7EBR - chains A and C of the 6 polymer chains in the assembly; structure by electron microscopy, 3.60 A resolution.

[Chain A]
Name: Capsid protein VP1
From: Human enterovirus D68
UniProt: A0A097BW12 (A0A097BW12_HED68); residues 1-297 here correspond to UniProt positions 565-861 (UniProt number = residue number + 564)
Chain sequence (297 residues; numbered 1 to 297; the number before each row is that of its first residue):
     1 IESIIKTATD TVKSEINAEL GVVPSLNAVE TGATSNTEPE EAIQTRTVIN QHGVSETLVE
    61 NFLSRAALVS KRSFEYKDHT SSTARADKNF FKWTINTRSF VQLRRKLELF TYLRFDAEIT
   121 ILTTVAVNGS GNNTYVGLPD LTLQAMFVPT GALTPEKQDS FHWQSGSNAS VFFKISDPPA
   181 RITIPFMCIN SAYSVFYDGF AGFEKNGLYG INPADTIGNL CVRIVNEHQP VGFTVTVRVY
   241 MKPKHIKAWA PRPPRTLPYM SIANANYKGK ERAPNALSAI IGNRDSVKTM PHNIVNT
Not modelled in the structure: 16-19, 24-40, 81-87, 129-134, 290-297
From the paper describing this entry:
  - conformationally variable residues (order/disorder transition): Lys-270 to Thr-289

[Chain C]
Name: Capsid protein VP2
From: Human enterovirus D68
UniProt: A0A097BW12 (A0A097BW12_HED68); residues 1-248 here correspond to UniProt positions 70-317 (UniProt number = residue number + 69)
Chain sequence (248 residues; each row starts with the number of its first residue):
     1 SPSAEACGYS DRVLQLKLGN SAIVTQEAAN YCCAYGEWPN YLPDHEAVAI DKPTQPETAT
    61 DRFYTLKSVK WETGSTGWWW KLPDALNNIG MFGQNVQHHY LYRSGFLIHV QCNATKFHQG
   121 ALLVVAIPEH QRGAHNTNTS PGFDDIMKGE EGGTFNHPYV LDDGTSLACA TIFPHQWINL
   181 RTNNSATIVL PWMNAAPMDF PLRHNQWTLA IIPVVPLGTR TTSSMVPITV SIAPMCCEFN
   241 GLRHAITQ
Not modelled in the structure: 1-12, 245-248
From the paper describing this entry:
  - conformationally variable residues (order/disorder transition): Pro-43 to Thr-54

[Chain A / chain C interface]
Contacting residue pairs - 87 pairs, chain A then chain C:
  Thr-111(A) with Glu-129(C)
  Tyr-112(A) with Glu-129(C), hydrogen bond; Met-193(C), hydrophobic; Asn-194(C); Ala-195(C), hydrophobic
  Asn-190(A) with Ala-195(C); Ala-196(C)
  Ser-191(A) with Ala-195(C), hydrogen bond (backbone-backbone)
  Ala-192(A) with Ala-195(C)
  Phe-196(A) with Glu-129(C); Gln-131(C)
  Tyr-197(A) with Glu-129(C); Gln-131(C); His-204(C)
  Asp-198(A) with Lys-81(C), salt bridge; Glu-129(C), hydrogen bond (backbone-side chain); His-130(C); Ile-146(C); His-204(C), hydrogen bond (backbone-side chain); Asn-205(C), hydrogen bond (backbone-backbone)
  Gly-199(A) with Arg-203(C)
  Phe-200(A) with Gly-142(C); Phe-143(C), hydrophobic; Ile-146(C), hydrophobic; Met-147(C), hydrophobic; Arg-203(C)
  Gly-202(A) with Arg-203(C), hydrogen bond (backbone-side chain)
  Phe-203(A) with Phe-200(C), hydrophobic; Arg-203(C)
  Glu-204(A) with Arg-203(C)
  Lys-205(A) with Arg-203(C)
  Tyr-209(A) with His-130(C), hydrogen bond (side chain-backbone); Gln-131(C); Arg-132(C), hydrogen bond (side chain-backbone); Pro-141(C); Ile-146(C)
  Gly-210(A) with Gln-131(C)
  Ala-250(A) with Tyr-35(C); Met-193(C), hydrophobic
  Pro-251(A) with Ile-172(C); Phe-173(C)
  Arg-252(A) with Pro-128(C), hydrogen bond (side chain-backbone); Glu-129(C), hydrogen bond (side chain-backbone); Asp-163(C), salt bridge; Phe-173(C)
  Pro-253(A) with Thr-165(C); Ser-166(C); Cys-169(C); Ala-170(C), hydrophobic; Ile-172(C); Phe-173(C)
  Pro-254(A) with Thr-165(C); Ser-166(C)
  Arg-255(A) with Asp-163(C), hydrogen bond (side chain-backbone); Gly-164(C)
  Thr-256(A) with Gly-164(C), hydrogen bond (backbone-backbone); Thr-165(C); Ser-166(C)
  Leu-257(A) with Val-160(C), hydrophobic; Gly-164(C), hydrogen bond (backbone-backbone)
  Met-260(A) with Asn-136(C); Thr-137(C); Asn-138(C)
  Asn-264(A) with Gln-131(C); Asn-138(C), hydrogen bond (side chain-backbone); Thr-139(C); Ser-140(C), hydrogen bond
  Ala-265(A) with Gln-131(C); Arg-132(C); Asp-163(C)
  Asn-266(A) with Gly-133(C); Ala-134(C), hydrogen bond (side chain-backbone); Thr-137(C), hydrogen bond (side chain-backbone); Asn-138(C); Thr-139(C), hydrogen bond (side chain-backbone)
  Tyr-267(A) with Ala-134(C); His-135(C); Asn-136(C), hydrogen bond (backbone-backbone); His-157(C); Val-160(C); Asp-162(C); Gly-164(C)
  Lys-268(A) with His-135(C); Asn-136(C), hydrogen bond
  Leu-277(A) with His-135(C); His-157(C)
  Ile-280(A) with Tyr-159(C), hydrophobic
Also at the interface, not in a pair above, chain A (37 interface residues in all): Ser-194, Val-195, Asn-206, Trp-249, Ala-263
Also at the interface, not in a pair above, chain C (42 interface residues in all): Ile-127, Thr-208

[Summary]
37 residues of chain A and 42 residues of chain C are in contact, with 20 hydrogen bonds and 2 salt bridges.
Polar contacts include Asp-198(A)/Lys-81(C), Arg-252(A)/Asp-163(C) and Tyr-112(A)/Glu-129(C). The paper
reports conformational variability at Lys-270(A) and Pro-43(C).
Chain A is Capsid protein VP1 and chain C is Capsid protein VP2, both from Human enterovirus D68; the
structure, EV-D68 in complex with 2H12 Fab (state S2), was determined by electron microscopy (same publication
as 7EBZ and 7ECY).
